4CN7 - chains E and G of the 4 polymer chains in the assembly; structure by X-ray diffraction, 2.34 A resolution.

Chain E:
Protein: Retinoic acid receptor rxr-alpha
Organism: Homo sapiens
Notes: fragment: dna-binding domain, residues 130-212
UniProtKB: P19793 (RXRA_HUMAN); numbering as in UniProt (aligned over 130-212)
Amino-acid sequence (87 residues; row label = number of the first residue in the row):
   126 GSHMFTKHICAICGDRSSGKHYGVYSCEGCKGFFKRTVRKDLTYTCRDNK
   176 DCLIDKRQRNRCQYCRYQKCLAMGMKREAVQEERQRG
Unresolved in the structure: 126-130, 208-212
Construct notes: expression tag (126-129)
Bound ions: Zn2+ site 1: Cys135, Cys138, Cys152, Cys155; Zn2+ site 2: Cys171, Cys177, Cys187, Cys190
Swiss-Prot annotation at these positions:
  - DNA-binding region: Cys135 to Met200 (Nuclear receptor)
  - zinc finger (NR C4-type): Cys135 to Cys155, Cys171 to Cys195
  - region: Lys160 to Lys165 (Nuclear localization signal), Lys201 to Gly212 (Hinge)
  - binding site (Zn(2+)): Cys135, Cys138, Cys152, Cys155, Cys171, Cys177, Cys187, Cys190
  - modified residue: Lys145 (N6-acetyllysine)
  - mutagenesis: His133 to Lys156 (Abolishes acetylation by EP300), Lys145 (K145R: Abolishes acetylation by EP300, DNA binding and transcriptional activity. Impairs interaction with EP300), Phe158 to Phe159 (Abolishes nuclear export), Lys160 to Lys165 (Abolishes nuclear localization and transcriptional activity)

Chain G:
Molecule: 16-nt DNA strand
Sequence (16 nucleotides; row label = number of the first residue in the row):
     1 CTAGGTCAAAGGTCAG

How chain E and chain G interact:
Contacting residue pairs (16; chain E residue first):
  Gly144(E) with DT2(G), phosphate contact
  Lys145(E) with DT2(G), hydrogen bond to the phosphate; DA3(G), phosphate contact
  His146(E) with DA3(G), phosphate contact
  Tyr147(E) with DA3(G), hydrogen bond to the phosphate; DG4(G), hydrogen bond to the phosphate
  Lys156(E) with DG4(G), hydrogen bond to the base
  Lys160(E) with DG4(G), phosphate contact; DG5(G), base contact; DT6(G), base contact
  Arg164(E) with DG4(G), salt bridge to the phosphate; DG5(G), salt bridge to the phosphate
  Ala204(E) with DA3(G), sugar contact
  Val205(E) with DG4(G), phosphate contact
  Gln206(E) with DA3(G), sugar contact; DG4(G), hydrogen bond to the phosphate
Other interface residues (no listed pair), chain E (11 interface residues in all): Ser143

Summary:
The interface between chain E and chain G involves 11 residues on one side and 5 on the other; the contacts
include 5 hydrogen bonds and 2 salt bridges. Polar pairs include Lys156(E)-DG4(G), Lys145(E)-DT2(G) and
Tyr147(E)-DA3(G).
Chain E is Retinoic acid receptor rxr-alpha (Homo sapiens) and chain G is a 16-nt DNA strand; the structure,
Crystal Structure of the Human Retinoid X Receptor DNA-Binding Domain Bound to an idealized DR1 Response ...,
was determined by X-ray diffraction together with 4CN3 and 4CN5 from the same study.
